8D6V - chains G and f of the 35 polymer chains in the assembly; structure by electron microscopy, 3.20 A resolution.

[Chain G]
Protein: Proteasome subunit alpha
From: Mycobacterium tuberculosis
Notes: EC 3.4.25.1
UniProtKB: A5U4D5 (PSA_MYCTA); residues 1-248 here = UniProt positions 1-248
Chain sequence (248 residues; numbered 1 to 248; the number before each row is that of its first residue):
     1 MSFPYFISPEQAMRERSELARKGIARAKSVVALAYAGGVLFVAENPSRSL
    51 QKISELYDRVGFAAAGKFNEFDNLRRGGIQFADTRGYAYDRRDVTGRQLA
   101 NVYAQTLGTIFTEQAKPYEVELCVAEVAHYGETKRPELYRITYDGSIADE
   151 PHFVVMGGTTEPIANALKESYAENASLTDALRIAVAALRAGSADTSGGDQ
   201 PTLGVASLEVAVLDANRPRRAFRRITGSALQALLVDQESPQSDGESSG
Disordered / not traced: 1-7, 191-202, 235-248
Reported in the primary citation:
  - mutagenesis - E119A: abolished catalytic activity on Pup-FabD
  - mutagenesis - D144A, S146A: decreased catalytic activity on Pup-FabD

[Chain f]
Protein: Proteasome-associated ATPase
From: Mycobacterium tuberculosis
Notes: fragment: C-terminal Gly-Gln-Tyr-Leu (GQYL) motif
UniProtKB: A1KKF8 (ARC_MYCBP); residues 171-174 here correspond to UniProt positions 606-609 (UniProt number = residue number + 435)
Chain sequence (4 residues; each row starts with the number of its first residue):
   171 GQYL
Swiss-Prot annotation at these positions:
  - region: Y173, L174 (Docks into pockets in the proteasome alpha-ring)

[How chain G and chain f interact]
Pairs across the interface (17):
  G23(G) - Y173(f)
  R26(G) - Y173(f)
  A27(G) - Y173(f)
  K28(G) - Y173(f)  hydrogen bond (backbone-backbone)
  K28(G) - L174(f)
  N45(G) - L174(f)
  P46(G) - L174(f)  hydrophobic
  L50(G) - Q172(f)
  K52(G) - L174(f)
  G66(G) - Q172(f)
  G66(G) - Y173(f)
  K67(G) - G171(f)
  K67(G) - Q172(f)
  K67(G) - Y173(f)
  F68(G) - G171(f)
  F68(G) - Q172(f)  hydrogen bond (backbone-backbone)
  E119(G) - Y173(f)  hydrogen bond

[In short]
Chain G and chain f form an interface of 12 and 4 residues respectively, with 3 hydrogen bonds. Polar pairs
include E119(G)-Y173(f), K28(G)-Y173(f) and F68(G)-Q172(f). The paper reports that D144A and S146A of chain G
reduce catalytic activity on Pup-FabD; E119A of chain G abolishes catalytic activity on Pup-FabD.
Here chain G is Proteasome subunit alpha and chain f is Proteasome-associated ATPase, both from Mycobacterium
tuberculosis. Entry 8D6V (Structure of the Mycobacterium tuberculosis 20S proteasome bound to the C-terminal
GQYL motif of the ATP-bound ...) was determined by electron microscopy, deposited together with 8D6W, 8D6X and
8D6Y.
